Entry 1XT5 (X-ray diffraction, 1.15 A resolution); this record covers chain A.

Chain A:
Protein: variable region-containing chitin-binding protein 3
Organism: Branchiostoma floridae
Notes: fragment: sequence database residues 16-150: contains immunoglobulin like region (residues 33-146)
UniProtKB: Q8I9N0 (Q8I9N0_BRAFL); residues 1-135 here correspond to UniProt positions 16-150 (UniProt number = residue number + 15)
Sequence (135 residues; numbered 1 to 135; the number before each row is that of its first residue):
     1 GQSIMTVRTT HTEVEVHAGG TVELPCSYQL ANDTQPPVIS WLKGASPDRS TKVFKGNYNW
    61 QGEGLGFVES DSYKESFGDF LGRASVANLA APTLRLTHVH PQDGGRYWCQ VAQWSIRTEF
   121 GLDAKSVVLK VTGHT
Cystine bridges: Cys26-Cys109

In short:
Chain A is variable region-containing chitin-binding protein 3 (Branchiostoma floridae); the structure,
Crystal Structure of VCBP3, domain 1, from Branchiostoma floridae, was determined by X-ray diffraction (same
publication as 2FBO).
